PDB entry 6RE9 | electron microscopy, 3.90 A resolution | chains 2 and 4 of the 31 polymer chains in the assembly

Chain 2:
Protein: ASA-2: Polytomella F-ATP synthase associated subunit 2
Source organism: Polytomella sp. Pringsheim 198.80
Notes: engineered mutation(s): P165F, N167S
Amino-acid sequence (441 residues; numbered 5 to 445; the number before each row is that of its first residue):
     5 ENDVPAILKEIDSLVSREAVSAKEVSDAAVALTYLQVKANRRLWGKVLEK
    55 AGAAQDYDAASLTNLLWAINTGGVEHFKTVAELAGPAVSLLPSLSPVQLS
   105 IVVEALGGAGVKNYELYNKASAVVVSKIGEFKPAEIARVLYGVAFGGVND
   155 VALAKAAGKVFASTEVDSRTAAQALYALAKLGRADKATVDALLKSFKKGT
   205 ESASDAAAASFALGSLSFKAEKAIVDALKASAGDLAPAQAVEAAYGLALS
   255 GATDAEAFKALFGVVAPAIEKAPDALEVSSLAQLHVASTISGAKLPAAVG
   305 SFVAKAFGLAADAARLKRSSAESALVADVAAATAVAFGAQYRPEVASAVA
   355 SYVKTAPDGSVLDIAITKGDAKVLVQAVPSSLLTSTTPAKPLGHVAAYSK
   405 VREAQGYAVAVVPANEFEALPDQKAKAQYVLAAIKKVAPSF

Chain 4:
Protein: Mitochondrial ATP synthase associated protein ASA4
Source organism: Polytomella sp. Pringsheim 198.80
Reference sequence: D7NIZ2 (D7NIZ2_9CHLO); residues 1-294 here = UniProt positions 1-294
Amino-acid sequence (294 residues; numbered 1 to 294; the number before each row is that of its first residue):
     1 ATEPAVSKKEVLYFLSSKDAESSTAVKSYLKSLYAGAQVEATETDASELI
    51 AQLEKKYLSAQVVEPGVHNIALPLGESGSAPVKRYAAELFNLGAQAGFEC
   101 PFIEVSKKFGQETATSETVKDVLNKTKSYVSADYNAALNEVLSSVEAEIN
   151 GPVLFDGKTEGFKKFAAKAKAVAVSRGLPADTILAYCAGSANEDAADKVS
   201 KEFFTWFESAYTADAAAEVKAIEAEAASILDRHLAKPVAQIRKEQASAYA
   251 SLLKRAETAKGAKWAEKYLEDVKAVQWFDASVAEAPASGPKVAA
Unresolved in the structure: 1-4

How chain 2 and chain 4 interact:
Residue-residue contacts (65):
  F81(2) with R84(4); E88(4); N91(4)
  K82(2) with A71(4); R84(4)
  A85(2) with R84(4)
  E86(2) with P81(4); R84(4), salt bridge
  A88(2) with A80(4)
  G89(2) with A80(4)
  K116(2) with A87(4); F90(4); Y211(4)
  N117(2) with K83(4), hydrogen bond; E208(4)
  Y118(2) with F204(4); E208(4), hydrogen bond (backbone-side chain)
  E119(2) with K83(4), salt bridge; E208(4), hydrogen bond (backbone-side chain)
  N122(2) with K201(4), hydrogen bond; T205(4)
  S125(2) with K201(4), hydrogen bond
  D154(2) with D197(4); K201(4), salt bridge
  V155(2) with E193(4); D197(4)
  A156(2) with D197(4)
  K159(2) with E193(4), salt bridge
  R187(2) with E193(4), salt bridge
  E274(2) with Y34(4)
  P277(2) with Y34(4), hydrophobic
  D278(2) with K27(4)
  E281(2) with K18(4), salt bridge
  V282(2) with L15(4), hydrophobic; L30(4), hydrophobic
  A302(2) with Y34(4)
  F306(2) with L30(4); Y34(4), hydrophobic
  K309(2) with L33(4), hydrogen bond (side chain-backbone); A37(4), hydrogen bond (side chain-backbone)
  L313(2) with K8(4); L12(4); L15(4); L33(4), hydrophobic; V39(4), hydrophobic
  D316(2) with L12(4); T42(4), hydrogen bond
  A317(2) with L12(4); L15(4), hydrophobic
  L320(2) with K9(4); L12(4), hydrophobic; Y13(4), hydrophobic
  K321(2) with L12(4); Y13(4), hydrogen bond (side chain-backbone); S16(4)
  S323(2) with E99(4)
  S324(2) with E99(4); K107(4)
  V357(2) with T44(4), hydrogen bond (backbone-side chain)
  D362(2) with V39(4)
  G363(2) with V39(4); A41(4); T42(4), hydrogen bond (backbone-side chain)
  V365(2) with T42(4)
  S389(2) with E193(4)
Interface residues without a listed pair, chain 2 (39 interface residues in all): G114, L285
Interface residues without a listed pair, chain 4 (42 interface residues in all): Y29, Q38, E40, K55, Q95, G97, D194, F207

In short:
Chain 2 and chain 4 form an interface of 39 and 42 residues respectively, with 11 hydrogen bonds and 6 salt
bridges. Polar pairs include E86(2)-R84(4), E119(2)-K83(4) and D154(2)-K201(4).
Chain 2 is ASA-2: Polytomella F-ATP synthase associated subunit 2 and chain 4 is Mitochondrial ATP synthase
associated protein ASA4, both from Polytomella sp. Pringsheim 198.80; the structure, Cryo-EM structure of
Polytomella F-ATP synthase, Rotary substate 2D, monomer-masked refinement, was determined by electron
microscopy (same publication as 6RD4, 6RD5, 6RD6, 6RD7, 6RD8, 6RD9 and 46 further entries).
